Entry 5XHC (X-ray diffraction, 2.75 A resolution); this record covers chains B and C of the 6 polymer chains in the assembly.

Chain B:
Protein: Tubulin beta chain
From: Sus barbatus
Reference sequence: A0A0R4I995 (A0A0R4I995_SUSBA); numbering as in UniProt (aligned over 1-445)
Amino-acid sequence (445 residues; row label = number of the first residue in the row):
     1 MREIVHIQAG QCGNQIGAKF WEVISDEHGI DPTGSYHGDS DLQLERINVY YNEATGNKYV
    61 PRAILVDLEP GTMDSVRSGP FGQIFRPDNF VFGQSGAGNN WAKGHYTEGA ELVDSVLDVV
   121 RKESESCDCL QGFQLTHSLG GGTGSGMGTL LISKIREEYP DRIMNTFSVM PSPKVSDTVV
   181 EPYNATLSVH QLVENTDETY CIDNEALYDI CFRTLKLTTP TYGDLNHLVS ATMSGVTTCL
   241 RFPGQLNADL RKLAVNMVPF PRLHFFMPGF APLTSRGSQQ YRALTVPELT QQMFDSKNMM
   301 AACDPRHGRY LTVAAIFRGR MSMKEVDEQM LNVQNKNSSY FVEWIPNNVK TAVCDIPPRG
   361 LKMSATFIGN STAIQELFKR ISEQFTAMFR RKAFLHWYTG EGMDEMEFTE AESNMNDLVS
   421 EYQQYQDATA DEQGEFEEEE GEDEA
Disordered / not traced: 276-279, 429-445
Metal / ion sites: Mg2+: Q11 (together with GDP); Ca2+ near E111 (its only coordinating residue here)
Residues lining bound ligands:
  - 87U ((3Z,6Z)-3-[(4-tert-butyl-1H-imidazol-5-yl)methylidene]-6-[[3-(4-fluorophenyl)carbonylphenyl]methylidene]piperazine-2,5-dione): H6, F20, Y50, Q134, L135, T136, N165, T166, F167, E198, Y200, M233, G235, V236, T237, C239, L240, L250, L253, M257, A314, A315, I316, K350, T351, A352, I368
  - GDP (guanosine-5'-diphosphate): G10, Q11, C12, Q15, I16, D67, N99, S138, G140, G141, G142, T143, G144, S145, V169, P171, V175, D177, E181, N204, L207, Y222, L225, N226

Chain C:
Protein: Tubulin alpha chain
From: Sus barbatus
Reference sequence: A0A0R4I993 (A0A0R4I993_SUSBA); residue numbers follow UniProt; this construct covers 1-450
Amino-acid sequence (450 residues; each row starts with the number of its first residue):
     1 MRECISIHVG QAGVQIGNAC WELYCLEHGI QPDGQMPSDK TIGGGDDSFN TFFSETGAGK
    61 HVPRAVFVDL EPTVIDEVRT GTYRQLFHPE QLITGKEDAA NNYARGHYTI GKEIIDLVLD
   121 RIRKLADQCT GLQGFLVFHS FGGGTGSGFT SLLMERLSVD YGKKSKLEFS IYPAPQVSTA
   181 VVEPYNSILT THTTLEHSDC AFMVDNEAIY DICRRNLDIE RPTYTNLNRL ISQIVSSITA
   241 SLRFDGALNV DLTEFQTNLV PYPRIHFPLA TYAPVISAEK AYHEQLSVAE ITNACFEPAN
   301 QMVKCDPRHG KYMACCLLYR GDVVPKDVNA AIATIKTKRS IQFVDWCPTG FKVGINYQPP
   361 TVVPGGDLAK VQRAVCMLSN TTAIAEAWAR LDHKFDLMYA KRAFVHWYVG EGMEEGEFSE
   421 AREDMAALEK DYEEVGVDSV EGEGEEEGEE
Disordered / not traced: 441-450
Metal / ion sites: Ca2+: D39, T41, G44, E55
Residues lining bound ligands: GTP (guanosine-5'-triphosphate): G10, Q11, A12, Q15, I16, D69, D98, A99, A100, N101, S140, G142, G143, G144, T145, G146, I171, P173, V177, S178, T179, E183, N206, Y224, L227, N228, I231

How chain B and chain C interact:
Contacting residue pairs (36; chain B residue first):
  Q94(B) - M1(C)
  S95(B) - R2(C)
  N99(B) - E254(C)
  D177(B) - K352(C)  hydrogen bond (backbone-side chain)
  T178(B) - E254(C)
  T178(B) - N258(C)
  V179(B) - N258(C)  hydrogen bond (backbone-side chain)
  V179(B) - P348(C)  hydrophobic
  T219(B) - K326(C)
  A387(B) - W346(C)
  M388(B) - W346(C)
  R390(B) - D345(C)  salt bridge
  R390(B) - S439(C)
  R391(B) - Y262(C)  hydrogen bond (backbone-side chain)
  R391(B) - D345(C)  salt bridge
  R391(B) - W346(C)
  R391(B) - E434(C)  hydrogen bond (side chain-backbone)
  R391(B) - V435(C)
  R391(B) - V437(C)  hydrogen bond (side chain-backbone)
  R391(B) - D438(C)
  R391(B) - S439(C)  hydrogen bond
  K392(B) - Y262(C)
  A393(B) - Y262(C)
  A393(B) - W346(C)  hydrophobic
  F394(B) - T257(C)
  F394(B) - N258(C)
  F394(B) - V260(C)
  F394(B) - P261(C)  hydrogen bond (backbone-backbone)
  F394(B) - W346(C)  hydrophobic
  H396(B) - V260(C)  hydrogen bond (side chain-backbone)
  H396(B) - P261(C)
  H396(B) - Y262(C)
  H396(B) - P263(C)
  W397(B) - Q256(C)
  W397(B) - T257(C)  hydrogen bond (side chain-backbone)
  W397(B) - V260(C)
Other interface residues (no listed pair), chain B (20 interface residues in all): G98, V180, T218, L395
Other interface residues (no listed pair), chain C (23 interface residues in all): P325, N329, C347

In short:
The interface between chain B and chain C involves 20 residues on one side and 23 on the other; the contacts
include 9 hydrogen bonds and 2 salt bridges. Polar pairs include R390(B)-D345(C), R391(B)-D345(C) and
D177(B)-K352(C). Ligands of chain B: GDP and compound 87U.
Here chain B is Tubulin beta chain and chain C is Tubulin alpha chain, both from Sus barbatus. Entry 5XHC
(Crystal structure of T2R-TTL-PO10 complex) was determined by X-ray diffraction.
